4O2B - chains D and E of the 6 polymer chains in the assembly; structure by X-ray diffraction, 2.30 A resolution.

[Chain D]
Molecule: Tubulin beta-2B chain
From: Bos taurus
UniProt: Q6B856 (TBB2B_BOVIN); the author numbering skips numbers that UniProt does not, so the offset changes along the chain: 1-42 = UniProt 1-42; 45-360 = UniProt 43-358; 369-455 = UniProt 359-445
Amino-acid sequence (445 residues; each row starts with the number of its first residue; note: 10 numbers in that range are skipped by the numbering (no residue carries them; nothing is unmodelled there)):
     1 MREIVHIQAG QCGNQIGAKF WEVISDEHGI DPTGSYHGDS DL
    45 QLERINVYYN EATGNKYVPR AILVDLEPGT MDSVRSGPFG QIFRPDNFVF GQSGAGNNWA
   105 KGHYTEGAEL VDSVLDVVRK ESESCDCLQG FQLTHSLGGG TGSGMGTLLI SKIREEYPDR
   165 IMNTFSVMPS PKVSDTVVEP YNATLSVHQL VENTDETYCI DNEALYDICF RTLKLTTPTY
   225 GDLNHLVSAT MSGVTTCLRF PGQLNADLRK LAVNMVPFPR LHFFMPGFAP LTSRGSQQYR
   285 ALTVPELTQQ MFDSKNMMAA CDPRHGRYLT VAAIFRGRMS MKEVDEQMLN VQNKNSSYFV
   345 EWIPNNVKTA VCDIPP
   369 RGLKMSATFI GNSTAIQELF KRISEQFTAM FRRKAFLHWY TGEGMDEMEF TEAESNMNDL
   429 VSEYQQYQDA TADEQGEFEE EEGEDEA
Not modelled in the structure: 276-285, 442-455
Metal / ion sites: Mg2+: Q11, D179 (together with GDP)
Ligand contacts:
  - GDP (guanosine-5'-diphosphate): A9, G10, Q11, C12, Q15, I16, D69, A99, N101, S140, G142, G143, G144, T145, G146, V171, P173, V177, D179, E183, N206, L209, Y224, L227, N228, V231
  - colchicine (LOC; N-[(7S)-1,2,3,10-tetramethoxy-9-oxo-6,7-dihydro-5H-benzo[d]heptalen-7-yl]ethanamide): V238, C241, L242, L248, A250, D251, K254, L255, N258, M259, T314, V315, A316, A317, I318, N350, K352, T353, A354, I378
Swiss-Prot annotation at these positions:
  - motif: M1 to I4 (MREI motif)
  - binding site (GTP): Q11, E71, S140, G144, T145, G146, N206, N228
  - binding site (Mg(2+)): E71
  - modified residue: S40 (Phosphoserine), T57 (Phosphothreonine), K60 (N6-acetyllysine), S174 (Phosphoserine), T287 (Phosphothreonine), T292 (Phosphothreonine), R320 (Omega-N-methylarginine), E448 (5-glutamyl polyglutamate)
  - cross-link (Glycyl lysine isopeptide (Lys-Gly)): K60 (interchain with G-Cter in ubiquitin), K326 (interchain with G-Cter in ubiquitin)

[Chain E]
Molecule: Stathmin-4
From: Rattus norvegicus
UniProt: P63043 (STMN4_RAT); residues 5-145 here correspond to UniProt positions 49-189 (UniProt number = residue number + 44)
Amino-acid sequence (143 residues; each row starts with the number of its first residue):
     3 MADMEVIELN KCTSGQSFEV ILKPPSFDGV PEFNASLPRR RDPSLEEIQK KLEAAEERRK
    63 YQEAELLKHL AEKREHEREV IQKAIEENNN FIKMAKEKLA QKMESNKENR EAHLAAMLER
   123 LQEKDKHAEE VRKNKELKEE ASR
Not modelled in the structure: 3-5, 29-43, 142-145
Sequence notes: cloning artifact (3-4)
Swiss-Prot annotation at these positions:
  - modified residue: S46 (Phosphoserine)

[How chain D and chain E interact]
Pairs across the interface (26):
  Y108(D) with H129(E), hydrogen bond; A130(E), hydrophobic; V133(E), hydrophobic; R134(E), hydrogen bond (backbone-side chain)
  T109(D) with K137(E)
  A112(D) with R134(E)
  S155(D) with L123(E); K126(E)
  K156(D) with D127(E), salt bridge
  R158(D) with L123(E)
  E159(D) with L120(E); L123(E); D127(E)
  P162(D) with L116(E), hydrophobic
  Q193(D) with K126(E), hydrogen bond
  N197(D) with L123(E); K126(E)
  T409(D) with K140(E)
  G410(D) with K137(E)
  E411(D) with V133(E); K137(E), salt bridge
  G412(D) with V133(E); N136(E); K137(E)
  M413(D) with V133(E)
  E417(D) with H129(E), salt bridge
Also at the interface, not in a pair above, chain D (17 interface residues in all): D163
Also at the interface, not in a pair above, chain E (15 interface residues in all): R112, M119, Q124

[Summary]
Chain D and chain E form an interface of 17 and 15 residues respectively; the contacts include 3 hydrogen
bonds and 3 salt bridges. Among the polar pairs are K156(D)-D127(E), E411(D)-K137(E) and E417(D)-H129(E).
Bound to chain D: GDP and colchicine.
Chain D is Tubulin beta-2B chain (Bos taurus) and chain E is Stathmin-4 (Rattus norvegicus); the structure,
Tubulin-Colchicine complex, was determined by X-ray diffraction together with 4O2A from the same study.
